Entry 7MF9 (X-ray diffraction, 3.70 A resolution); this record covers chains H and L.

# Chain H
Name: Antibody 10E8v4 Fab heavy chain
From: Homo sapiens
Notes: engineered mutation(s): Pro100f(kabat numbering)Ala; antibody fragment or engineered binder
Amino-acid sequence (233 residues; numbered 1 to 215 plus 18 insertion-coded residues; the number before each row is that of its first residue; a row labelled like 52A-52C holds insertion residues (52A, then the next letters in order)):
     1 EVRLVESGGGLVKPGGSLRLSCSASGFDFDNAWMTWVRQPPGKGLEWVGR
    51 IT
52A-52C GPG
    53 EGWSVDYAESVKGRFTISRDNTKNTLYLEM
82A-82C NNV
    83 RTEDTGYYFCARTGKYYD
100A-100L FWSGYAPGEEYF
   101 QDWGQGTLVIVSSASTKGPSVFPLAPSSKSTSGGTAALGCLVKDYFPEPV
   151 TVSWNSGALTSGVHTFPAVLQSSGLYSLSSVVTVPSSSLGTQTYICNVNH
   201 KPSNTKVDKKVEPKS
Disordered / not traced: 127-135, 215
Disulfide bonds: Cys22-Cys92, Cys140-Cys196
What the authors report for this chain:
  - conformationally variable residues (loop rearrangement): Thr95 to Asp102

# Chain L
Name: Antibody 10E8v4 Fab light chain
From: Homo sapiens
Notes: antibody fragment or engineered binder
Amino-acid sequence (215 residues; numbered 1 to 213 plus 3 insertion-coded residues; 1 number in that range is skipped by the numbering (no residue carries it; nothing is unmodelled there); the number before each row is that of its first residue; a row labelled like 95A-95C holds insertion residues (95A, then the next letters in order)):
     1 ASELTQDPA
    11 VSVALKQTVTITCRGDSLRSHYASWYQKKPGQAPVLLFYGKNNRPSGIPD
    61 RFSGSASGNRASLTITGAQAEDEADYYCSSRDKSG
95A-95C SRL
    96 SVFGGGTKLTVLSQPKAAPSVTLFPPSSEELQANKATLVCLISDFYPGAV
   146 TVAWKADSSPVKAGVETTTPSKQSNNKYAASSYLSLTPEQWKSHRSYSCQ
   196 VTHEGSTVEKTVAPTECS
Disordered / not traced: 1, 210-213
Disulfide bonds: Cys23-Cys88, Cys135-Cys194
What the authors report for this chain:
  - mutagenesis - H31A, H31F: decreased binding to gp41 epitope

# Chain H / chain L interface
Pairs across the interface (72):
  Val37(H) - Phe98(L)  hydrophobic
  Gln39(H) - Lys38(L)
  Gln39(H) - Tyr87(L)
  Lys43(H) - Tyr87(L)
  Gly44(H) - Tyr87(L)
  Leu45(H) - Tyr87(L)
  Leu45(H) - Phe98(L)
  Glu46(H) - Phe98(L)
  Trp47(H) - Leu95C(L)  hydrophobic
  Trp47(H) - Ser96(L)
  Trp47(H) - Phe98(L)
  Arg50(H) - Arg95B(L)  hydrogen bond (side chain-backbone)
  Asp58(H) - Arg95B(L)  salt bridge
  Asp58(H) - Leu95C(L)
  Tyr59(H) - Leu95C(L)
  Tyr98(H) - Gly50(L)
  Tyr98(H) - Lys51(L)  hydrogen bond (side chain-backbone)
  Tyr98(H) - Asn53(L)
  Asp100(H) - Tyr32(L)  hydrogen bond
  Asp100(H) - Lys51(L)
  Ser100C(H) - Tyr32(L)  hydrogen bond
  Tyr100E(H) - Ser30(L)
  Tyr100E(H) - His31(L)
  Tyr100E(H) - Gly95(L)
  Pro100G(H) - His31(L)
  Pro100G(H) - Arg91(L)
  Pro100G(H) - Gly95(L)
  Pro100G(H) - Ser95A(L)
  Gly100H(H) - Arg91(L)  hydrogen bond (backbone-side chain)
  Glu100I(H) - His31(L)  salt bridge
  Glu100I(H) - Tyr32(L)  hydrogen bond (side chain-backbone)
  Glu100J(H) - Arg91(L)  salt bridge
  Glu100J(H) - Ser96(L)  hydrogen bond
  Tyr100K(H) - Ser34(L)
  Tyr100K(H) - Tyr36(L)
  Tyr100K(H) - Leu46(L)  hydrophobic
  Tyr100K(H) - Tyr49(L)
  Phe100L(H) - Tyr36(L)  hydrogen bond (backbone-side chain)
  Phe100L(H) - Leu46(L)
  Phe100L(H) - Ser89(L)
  Phe100L(H) - Phe98(L)  hydrophobic
  Gln101(H) - Leu46(L)
  Trp103(H) - Tyr36(L)
  Trp103(H) - Pro44(L)
  Trp103(H) - Phe98(L)  hydrophobic
  Gly104(H) - Ala43(L)
  Phe122(H) - Ser122(L)
  Phe122(H) - Glu125(L)
  Pro123(H) - Ser122(L)
  Pro123(H) - Glu124(L)
  Leu124(H) - Phe119(L)  hydrophobic
  Ala125(H) - Phe119(L)
  Ala137(H) - Phe119(L)
  Leu141(H) - Tyr178(L)  hydrophobic
  Lys143(H) - Glu125(L)  salt bridge
  Lys143(H) - Lys130(L)
  Lys143(H) - Thr132(L)  hydrogen bond
  His164(H) - Ser166(L)  hydrogen bond
  His164(H) - Lys167(L)
  Phe166(H) - Leu136(L)  hydrophobic
  Phe166(H) - Ala174(L)
  Phe166(H) - Ala175(L)
  Phe166(H) - Ser176(L)
  Pro167(H) - Thr163(L)
  Pro167(H) - Thr164(L)
  Val169(H) - Glu161(L)
  Leu170(H) - Glu161(L)
  Gln171(H) - Glu161(L)
  Ser172(H) - Glu161(L)
  Leu178(H) - Tyr178(L)
  Ser179(H) - Tyr178(L)  hydrogen bond (backbone-side chain)
  Val181(H) - Leu136(L)  hydrophobic
Other interface residues (no listed pair), chain H (45 interface residues in all): Val57, Phe91, Gln105, Val121, Lys209
Other interface residues (no listed pair), chain L (45 interface residues in all): Ser94, Val97, Thr117, Ala131, Val134, Ile137, Gln168

# In short
The chain H/chain L interface involves 45 residues from each chain, with 11 hydrogen bonds and 4 salt bridges.
Polar contacts include Asp58(H)-Arg95B(L), Glu100I(H)-His31(L) and Glu100J(H)-Arg91(L). From the paper: H31A
and H31F of chain L reduce binding to gp41 epitope; conformational variability at Thr95(H).
Chain H is Antibody 10E8v4 Fab heavy chain and chain L is Antibody 10E8v4 Fab light chain, both from Homo
sapiens; the structure, Crystal structure of antibody 10E8v4-P100fA Fab in space group C2, was determined by
X-ray diffraction together with 7MF7, 7MF8, 7MFA and 7MFB from the same study.
